7K60 - chains H and I of the 13 polymer chains in the assembly; structure by electron microscopy, 3.12 A resolution.

[Chain H]
Protein: Histone H2B type 1-J
Source organism: Homo sapiens
Reference sequence: P06899 (H2B1J_HUMAN); residues 0-125 here correspond to UniProt positions 1-126 (UniProt number = residue number + 1)
Chain sequence (126 residues; each row starts with the number of its first residue; numbering starts at 0):
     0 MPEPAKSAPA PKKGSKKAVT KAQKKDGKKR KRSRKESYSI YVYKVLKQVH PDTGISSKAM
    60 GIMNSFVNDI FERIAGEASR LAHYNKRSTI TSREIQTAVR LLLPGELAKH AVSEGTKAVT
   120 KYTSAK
Disordered / not traced: 0-29, 125
Curated features (UniProtKB/Swiss-Prot):
  - modified residue: Pro1 (N-acetylproline), Glu2 (ADP-ribosyl glutamic acid), Lys5 (N6-(2-hydroxyisobutyryl)lysine), Ser6 (ADP-ribosylserine), Lys11 (N6-(beta-hydroxybutyryl)lysine), Lys12 (N6-(2-hydroxyisobutyryl)lysine), Ser14 (Phosphoserine), Lys15 (N6-acetyllysine), Lys16 (N6-(beta-hydroxybutyryl)lysine), Lys20 (N6-(2-hydroxyisobutyryl)lysine), Lys23 (N6-(2-hydroxyisobutyryl)lysine), Lys24 (N6-(2-hydroxyisobutyryl)lysine), Lys34 (N6-(2-hydroxyisobutyryl)lysine), Glu35 (PolyADP-ribosyl glutamic acid), Ser36 (Phosphoserine), Lys43 (N6-(2-hydroxyisobutyryl)lysine), Lys46 (N6-(2-hydroxyisobutyryl)lysine), Lys57 (N6,N6-dimethyllysine), Arg79 (Dimethylated arginine), Lys85 (N6,N6,N6-trimethyllysine) and 6 more in UniProt
  - glycosylation: Ser112 (O-linked (GlcNAc) serine)
  - cross-link (Glycyl lysine isopeptide (Lys-Gly)): Lys5 (interchain with G-Cter in SUMO2), Lys20 (interchain with G-Cter in SUMO2), Lys34 (interchain with G-Cter in ubiquitin), Lys120 (interchain with G-Cter in ubiquitin)

[Chain I]
Molecule: 197-nt DNA strand
Source organism: Homo sapiens
Sequence (197 nucleotides; each row starts with the number of its first residue):
     1 GGGCTGGACC CTATACGCGG CCGCCCTGGA GAATCCCGGT GCCGAGGCCG CTCAATTGGT
    61 CGTAGACAGC TCTAGCACCG CTTAAACGCA CGTACGCGCT GTCCCCCGCG TTTTAACCGC
   121 CAAGGGGATT ACTCCCTAGT CTCCAGGCAC GTGTCAGATA TATACATCCT GTGCATGTAT
   181 TGAACAGCGA CCACCCC

[Chain H / chain I interface]
Residue-residue contacts (16; chain H residue first):
  Lys30(H) - DC53(I)  salt bridge to the phosphate
  Ser32(H) - DT129(I)  hydrogen bond to the phosphate
  Arg33(H) - DT52(I)  sugar contact
  Arg33(H) - DC53(I)  sugar contact
  Glu35(H) - DA54(I)  sugar contact
  Tyr42(H) - DG46(I)  hydrogen bond to the phosphate
  Tyr42(H) - DG47(I)  phosphate contact
  Gly53(H) - DG46(I)  phosphate contact
  Ile54(H) - DA45(I)  sugar contact
  Ile54(H) - DG46(I)  hydrogen bond to the phosphate
  Ser55(H) - DA45(I)  hydrogen bond to the phosphate
  Ser56(H) - DA45(I)  hydrogen bond to the phosphate
  Arg86(H) - DG65(I)  phosphate contact
  Arg86(H) - DA66(I)  salt bridge to the phosphate
  Ser87(H) - DG65(I)  hydrogen bond to the phosphate
  Thr88(H) - DG65(I)  hydrogen bond to the phosphate
Also at the interface, not in a pair above, chain H (13 interface residues in all): Lys85
Also at the interface, not in a pair above, chain I (10 interface residues in all): DA64

[In short]
The interface between chain H and chain I involves 13 residues on one side and 10 on the other, with 7
hydrogen bonds and 2 salt bridges. Among the polar pairs are Ser32(H)-DT129(I), Tyr42(H)-DG46(I) and
Ile54(H)-DG46(I).
Here chain H is Histone H2B type 1-J and chain I is a 197-nt DNA strand, both from Homo sapiens. Entry 7K60
(Cryo-EM structure of a chromatosome containing human linker histone H1.10) was determined by electron
microscopy together with 7K5X, 7K5Y, 7K61 and 7K63 from the same study.
